7AZK - chains A and B of the 4 polymer chains in the assembly; structure by X-ray diffraction, 2.05 A resolution.

Chain A (and B):
Name: Beta sliding clamp
From: Escherichia coli 2-427-07_S4_C3
Notes: chain B of this document is another copy of the same molecule, construct and numbering; everything in this record applies to it too
UniProt: A0A073FMV0 (A0A073FMV0_ECOLX); numbering as in UniProt (aligned over 1-366)
Amino-acid sequence (386 residues; numbered -19 to 366; the number before each row is that of its first residue; numbers below 1 keep their minus sign (Met-19 is residue -19)):
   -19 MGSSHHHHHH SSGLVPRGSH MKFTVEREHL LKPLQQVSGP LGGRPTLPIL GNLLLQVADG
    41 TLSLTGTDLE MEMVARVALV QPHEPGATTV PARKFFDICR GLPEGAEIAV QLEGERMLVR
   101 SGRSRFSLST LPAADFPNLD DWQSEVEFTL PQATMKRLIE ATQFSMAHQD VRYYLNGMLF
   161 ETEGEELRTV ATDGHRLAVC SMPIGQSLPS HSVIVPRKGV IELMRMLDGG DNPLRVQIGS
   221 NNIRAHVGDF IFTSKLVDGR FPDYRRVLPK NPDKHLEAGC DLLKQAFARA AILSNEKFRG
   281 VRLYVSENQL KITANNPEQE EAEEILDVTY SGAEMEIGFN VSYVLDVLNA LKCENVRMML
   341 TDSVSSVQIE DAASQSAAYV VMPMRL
Unresolved in the structure: -19 to -2 (chain B: -19 to -2, 118-120)
Differences from the reference sequence: initiating methionine (-19); expression tag (-18 to 0)
Ion coordination: K+ near Thr26 (its only coordinating residue here)

How chain A and chain B interact:
Residue-residue contacts (59):
  Pro71(A) - Glu300(B)
  Lys74(A) - Ile272(B)
  Lys74(A) - Asn296(B)
  Lys74(A) - Glu298(B)  salt bridge
  Lys74(A) - Glu300(B)  salt bridge
  Asp77(A) - Ile272(B)
  Ile78(A) - Ile272(B)
  Gly81(A) - Arg269(B)  hydrogen bond (backbone-side chain)
  Leu82(A) - Arg269(B)
  Pro83(A) - Arg269(B)
  Arg103(A) - Glu303(B)
  Arg103(A) - Glu304(B)
  Arg103(A) - Ile305(B)  hydrogen bond (backbone-backbone)
  Arg103(A) - Asp307(B)  salt bridge
  Ser104(A) - Arg269(B)
  Ser104(A) - Glu303(B)
  Ser104(A) - Glu304(B)  hydrogen bond
  Arg105(A) - Ala302(B)
  Arg105(A) - Glu303(B)  salt bridge
  Arg105(A) - Ile305(B)
  Phe106(A) - Arg269(B)
  Phe106(A) - Glu301(B)
  Phe106(A) - Ala302(B)  hydrophobic
  Phe106(A) - Glu304(B)
  Ser107(A) - Glu300(B)
  Ser107(A) - Glu301(B)  hydrogen bond (backbone-backbone)
  Leu108(A) - Leu273(B)  hydrophobic
  Leu108(A) - Glu300(B)
  Ser109(A) - Glu300(B)  hydrogen bond (backbone-side chain)
  Arg269(A) - Gly81(B)  hydrogen bond (side chain-backbone)
  Arg269(A) - Leu82(B)
  Arg269(A) - Ser104(B)
  Arg269(A) - Phe106(B)
  Ile272(A) - Lys74(B)
  Ile272(A) - Asp77(B)
  Ile272(A) - Ile78(B)
  Leu273(A) - Ser107(B)
  Leu273(A) - Leu108(B)  hydrophobic
  Asn296(A) - Lys74(B)
  Glu298(A) - Lys74(B)  salt bridge
  Glu300(A) - Pro71(B)
  Glu300(A) - Lys74(B)  salt bridge
  Glu300(A) - Ser107(B)
  Glu300(A) - Leu108(B)
  Glu300(A) - Ser109(B)  hydrogen bond (side chain-backbone)
  Glu301(A) - Arg105(B)
  Glu301(A) - Phe106(B)
  Glu301(A) - Ser107(B)  hydrogen bond (backbone-backbone)
  Ala302(A) - Arg105(B)
  Ala302(A) - Phe106(B)  hydrophobic
  Glu303(A) - Arg103(B)
  Glu303(A) - Ser104(B)
  Glu303(A) - Arg105(B)  hydrogen bond (backbone-backbone)
  Glu304(A) - Arg103(B)
  Glu304(A) - Ser104(B)  hydrogen bond
  Glu304(A) - Phe106(B)
  Ile305(A) - Arg103(B)  hydrogen bond (backbone-backbone)
  Leu306(A) - Arg103(B)
  Asp307(A) - Arg103(B)  salt bridge
Other interface residues (no listed pair), chain A (30 interface residues in all): Arg96, Gln265, Gln289
Other interface residues (no listed pair), chain B (28 interface residues in all): Pro83, Glu276, Leu306

Summary:
30 residues of chain A and 28 residues of chain B are in contact; the contacts include 11 hydrogen bonds and 7
salt bridges. Polar contacts include Lys74(A)-Glu298(B), Lys74(A)-Glu300(B) and Arg103(A)-Asp307(B).
Chain A and chain B are both Beta sliding clamp (Escherichia coli 2-427-07_S4_C3); the structure, DNA
polymerase sliding clamp from Escherichia coli with peptide 35 bound, was determined by X-ray diffraction
(same publication as 7AZ5, 7AZ6, 7AZ8, 7AZC, 7AZD, 7AZE and 3 further entries).
